PDB entry 8GAM | electron microscopy, 3.46 A resolution | chains E and K of the 15 polymer chains in the assembly

Chain E:
Name: Cas7
Source organism: Neisseria lactamica
UniProt: A0A378VEU0 (A0A378VEU0_NEILA); numbering as in UniProt (aligned over 2-283)
Amino-acid sequence (283 residues; each row starts with the number of its first residue):
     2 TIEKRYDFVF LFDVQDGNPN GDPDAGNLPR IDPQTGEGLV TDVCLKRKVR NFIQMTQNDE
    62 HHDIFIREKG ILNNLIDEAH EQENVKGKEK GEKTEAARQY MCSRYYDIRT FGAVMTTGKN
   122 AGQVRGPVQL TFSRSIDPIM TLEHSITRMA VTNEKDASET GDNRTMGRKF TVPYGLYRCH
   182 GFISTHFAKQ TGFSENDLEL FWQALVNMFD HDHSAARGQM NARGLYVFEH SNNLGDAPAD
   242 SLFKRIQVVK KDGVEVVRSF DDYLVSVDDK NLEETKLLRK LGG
Construct notes: expression tag (284)

Chain K:
Molecule: crRNA
Sequence (43 nucleotides; numbered 1 to 43; the number before each row is that of its first residue):
     1 GUUGAAACAG GGUCAGCUUG CCGUAGGUGG CAUCGCCCUC GUC

Chain E / chain K interface:
Residue-residue contacts (37; chain E residue first):
  Asn19(E) - C40(K)  phosphate contact
  Pro20(E) - C40(K)  phosphate contact
  Asn21(E) - C38(K)  hydrogen bond to the sugar
  Asn21(E) - U39(K)  phosphate contact
  Asn21(E) - C40(K)  phosphate contact
  Gly22(E) - U39(K)  sugar contact
  Gly22(E) - C40(K)  hydrogen bond to the phosphate
  Pro24(E) - U39(K)  base contact
  Gly27(E) - U39(K)  sugar contact
  Gly27(E) - C40(K)  base contact
  Asn28(E) - U39(K)  sugar contact
  Asn28(E) - C40(K)  phosphate contact
  Arg31(E) - U39(K)  salt bridge to the phosphate
  Val44(E) - C37(K)  sugar contact
  Val44(E) - C38(K)  sugar contact
  Cys45(E) - C38(K)  hydrogen bond to the sugar
  Arg48(E) - C38(K)  phosphate contact
  Arg51(E) - C37(K)  salt bridge to the phosphate
  Arg68(E) - G41(K)  hydrogen bond to the sugar
  Gly113(E) - C36(K)  phosphate contact
  Gly113(E) - C37(K)  phosphate contact
  Ala114(E) - C36(K)  sugar contact
  Val115(E) - C36(K)  sugar contact
  Gln124(E) - G35(K)  base contact
  Val125(E) - G35(K)  hydrogen bond to the sugar
  Val125(E) - C36(K)  phosphate contact
  Arg126(E) - A32(K)  hydrogen bond to the base
  Arg126(E) - G35(K)  salt bridge to the phosphate
  Arg126(E) - C36(K)  phosphate contact
  Ile147(E) - C43(K)  base contact
  Lys170(E) - C43(K)  hydrogen bond to the sugar
  Ser215(E) - G41(K)  hydrogen bond to the phosphate
  Ser215(E) - U42(K)  hydrogen bond to the phosphate
  Ala216(E) - C43(K)  sugar contact
  Ala217(E) - C40(K)  sugar contact
  Arg218(E) - C38(K)  hydrogen bond to the base
  Arg218(E) - G41(K)  salt bridge to the phosphate
Other interface residues (no listed pair), chain E (29 interface residues in all): Lys47, Phe112, Gln130, Thr148

Summary:
29 residues of chain E and 10 residues of chain K are in contact; the contacts include 10 hydrogen bonds and 4
salt bridges. Among the polar pairs are Arg126(E)-A32(K), Arg218(E)-C38(K) and Asn21(E)-C38(K).
Here chain E is Cas7 (Neisseria lactamica) and chain K is crRNA. Entry 8GAM (Exploiting Activation and
Inactivation Mechanisms in Type I-C CRISPR-Cas3 for Genome Editing Applications) was determined by electron
microscopy together with 8G9S, 8G9T, 8G9U, 8GAF and 8GAN from the same study.
